9FGB - chains C and D of the 6 polymer chains in the assembly; structure by electron microscopy, 3.80 A resolution.

# Chain C
Protein: Gamma-aminobutyric acid receptor subunit gamma-2
From: Homo sapiens
UniProtKB: P18507 (GBRG2_HUMAN), isoform P18507-2; residues -38 to 436 here correspond to UniProt positions 1-475 (UniProt number = residue number + 39)
Amino-acid sequence (495 residues; each row starts with the number of its first residue; numbers below 1 keep their minus sign (Met-38 is residue -38)):
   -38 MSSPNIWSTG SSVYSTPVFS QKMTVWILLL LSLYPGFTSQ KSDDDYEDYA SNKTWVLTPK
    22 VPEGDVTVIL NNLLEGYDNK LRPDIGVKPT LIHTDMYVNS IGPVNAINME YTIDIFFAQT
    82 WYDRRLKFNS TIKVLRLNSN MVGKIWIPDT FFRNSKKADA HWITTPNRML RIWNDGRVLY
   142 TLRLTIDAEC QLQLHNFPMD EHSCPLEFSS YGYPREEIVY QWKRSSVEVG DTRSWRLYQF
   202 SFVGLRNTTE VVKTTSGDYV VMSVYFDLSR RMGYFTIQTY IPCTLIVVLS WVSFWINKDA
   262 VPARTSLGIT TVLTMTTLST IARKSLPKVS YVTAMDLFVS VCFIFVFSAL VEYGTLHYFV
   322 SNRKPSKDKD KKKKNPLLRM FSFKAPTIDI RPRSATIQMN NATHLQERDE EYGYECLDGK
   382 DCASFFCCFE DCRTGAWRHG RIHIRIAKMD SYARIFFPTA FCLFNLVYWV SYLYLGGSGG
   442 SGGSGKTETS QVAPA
Disordered / not traced: -38 to 25, 325-405, 437-456
Disulfide bonds: Cys151-Cys165
Covalent attachments: N-acetylglucosamine (NAG) linked to Asn208
Construct notes: expression tag (437-456)

# Chain D
Protein: Gamma-aminobutyric acid receptor subunit alpha-1
From: Homo sapiens
UniProtKB: P14867 (GBRA1_HUMAN); residues 1-429 here correspond to UniProt positions 28-456 (UniProt number = residue number + 27)
Amino-acid sequence (464 residues; row label = number of the first residue in the row; numbers below 1 keep their minus sign (Met-34 is residue -34)):
   -34 MKKSPGLSDY LWAWTLFLST LTGRSYGDYK DDDDKQPSLQ DELKDNTTVF TRILDRLLDG
    26 YDNRLRPGLG ERVTEVKTDI FVTSFGPVSD HDMEYTIDVF FRQSWKDERL KFKGPMTVLR
    86 LNNLMASKIW TPDTFFHNGK KSVAHNMTMP NKLLRITEDG TLLYTMRLTV RAECPMHLED
   146 FPMDAHACPL KFGSYAYTRA EVVYEWTREP ARSVVVAEDG SRLNQYDLLG QTVDSGIVQS
   206 STGEYVVMTT HFHLKRKIGY FVIQTYLPCI MTVILSQVSF WLNRESVPAR TVFGVTTVLT
   266 MTTLSISARN SLPKVAYATA MDWFIAVCYA FVFSALIEFA TVNYFTKRGY AWDGKSVVPE
   326 KPKKVKDPLI KKNNTYAPTA TSYTPNLARG DPGLATIAKS ATIEPKEVKP ETKPPEPKKT
   386 FNSVSKIDRL SRIAFPLLFG IFNLVYWATY LNREPQLKAP TPHQ
Disordered / not traced: -34 to 12, 313-388, 419-429
Disulfide bonds: Cys139-Cys153
Covalent attachments: N-acetylglucosamine (NAG) linked to Asn111
Construct notes: initiating methionine (-34); expression tag (-33 to 0)

# Chain C / chain D interface
Contacting residue pairs (77; chain C residue first):
  Thr28(C) - Asp27(D)  hydrogen bond
  Thr28(C) - Arg29(D)
  Thr28(C) - Leu30(D)
  Leu31(C) - Arg29(D)
  Asn32(C) - Arg29(D)
  Ser61(C) - Glu138(D)
  Phe77(C) - Tyr160(D)
  Arg97(C) - Glu166(D)  salt bridge
  Leu98(C) - Ala161(D)
  His122(C) - Gly104(D)
  His122(C) - Lys105(D)  hydrogen bond (side chain-backbone)
  Ile124(C) - Phe100(D)
  Ile124(C) - Ser107(D)
  Ile124(C) - Ala109(D)  hydrophobic
  Thr125(C) - Thr99(D)  hydrogen bond (side chain-backbone)
  Thr125(C) - Met131(D)
  Thr125(C) - Leu133(D)
  Thr126(C) - Asp98(D)
  Asn128(C) - Phe100(D)
  Asn128(C) - Tyr160(D)
  Arg129(C) - Tyr160(D)
  Met130(C) - Tyr160(D)
  Met130(C) - Tyr210(D)
  Arg132(C) - Ala161(D)
  Arg132(C) - Thr207(D)  hydrogen bond (side chain-backbone)
  Arg132(C) - Tyr210(D)  hydrogen bond
  Thr142(C) - Tyr160(D)
  Leu143(C) - Tyr160(D)
  Arg144(C) - Phe101(D)  hydrogen bond (side chain-backbone)
  Arg144(C) - His102(D)  hydrogen bond (side chain-backbone)
  Arg144(C) - Gly104(D)  hydrogen bond (side chain-backbone)
  Arg144(C) - Tyr160(D)
  Ser195(C) - Pro140(D)
  Arg197(C) - Asp57(D)
  Arg197(C) - Lys105(D)
  Tyr199(C) - His56(D)  hydrogen bond (side chain-backbone)
  Tyr199(C) - Asp57(D)
  Tyr199(C) - Met58(D)  hydrophobic
  Tyr199(C) - Lys279(D)
  Tyr199(C) - Ala281(D)  hydrogen bond (backbone-backbone)
  Gln200(C) - Ala281(D)
  Arg232(C) - Ala281(D)
  Tyr235(C) - Arg274(D)
  Tyr235(C) - Val280(D)
  Tyr235(C) - Ala281(D)  hydrogen bond (backbone-backbone)
  Ile238(C) - Ala283(D)  hydrophobic
  Ile238(C) - Trp288(D)  hydrophobic
  Gln239(C) - Arg274(D)
  Leu246(C) - Tyr294(D)  hydrophobic
  Leu246(C) - Phe298(D)
  Ile247(C) - Tyr294(D)
  Val249(C) - Phe298(D)  hydrophobic
  Leu250(C) - Val263(D)  hydrophobic
  Leu250(C) - Phe298(D)  hydrophobic
  Leu250(C) - Leu301(D)  hydrophobic
  Val253(C) - Ile302(D)  hydrophobic
  Val253(C) - Ala305(D)  hydrophobic
  Trp256(C) - Asn308(D)
  Trp256(C) - Tyr309(D)
  Ile257(C) - Asn308(D)
  Ala264(C) - Val252(D)  hydrophobic
  Ala264(C) - Pro253(D)  hydrophobic
  Ala264(C) - Thr256(D)
  Ser267(C) - Val257(D)
  Leu268(C) - Thr256(D)
  Leu268(C) - Val260(D)  hydrophobic
  Thr271(C) - Val260(D)
  Leu274(C) - Leu264(D)  hydrophobic
  Thr275(C) - Leu264(D)
  Thr275(C) - Thr267(D)
  Thr278(C) - Ile271(D)
  Leu279(C) - Thr267(D)
  Ile282(C) - Ile271(D)  hydrophobic
  Lys285(C) - Asn275(D)  hydrogen bond
  Lys285(C) - Lys279(D)  hydrogen bond (backbone-side chain)
  Ser286(C) - Lys279(D)
  Arg415(C) - Tyr309(D)  hydrogen bond
Interface residues without a listed pair, chain C (55 interface residues in all): Val27, Asn60, Asn99, Asn101, Met102, Arg194, Gly234, Pro243, Asn258, Thr272
Interface residues without a listed pair, chain D (58 interface residues in all): Asn28, Trp95, Pro97, Asn103, His142, Tyr162, Thr163, Ser270, Tyr282, Asp287, Ala291

# Overview
55 residues of chain C and 58 residues of chain D are in contact, with 14 hydrogen bonds and 1 salt bridge.
Among the polar pairs are Arg97(C)-Glu166(D), Thr28(C)-Asp27(D) and His122(C)-Lys105(D). N-acetylglucosamine
is covalently linked to Asn208(C). N-acetylglucosamine is covalently linked to Asn111(D).
Here chain C is Gamma-aminobutyric acid receptor subunit gamma-2 and chain D is Gamma-aminobutyric acid
receptor subunit alpha-1, both from Homo sapiens. Entry 9FGB (Cryo-EM structure of the full-length
alpha1beta3gamma2 GABA(A) receptor in SMALPs bound to one PIP2 molecule at ...) was determined by electron
microscopy.
